Entry 6CL1 (X-ray diffraction, 2.65 A resolution); this record covers chains C and D of the 6 polymer chains in the assembly.

# Chain C
Protein: Caspase-7 subunit p20
From: Homo sapiens
Notes: EC 3.4.22.60
UniProtKB: P55210 (CASP7_HUMAN), isoform P55210-3; residues 1-198 here correspond to UniProt positions 34-231 (UniProt number = residue number + 33)
Amino-acid sequence (198 residues; row label = number of the first residue in the row):
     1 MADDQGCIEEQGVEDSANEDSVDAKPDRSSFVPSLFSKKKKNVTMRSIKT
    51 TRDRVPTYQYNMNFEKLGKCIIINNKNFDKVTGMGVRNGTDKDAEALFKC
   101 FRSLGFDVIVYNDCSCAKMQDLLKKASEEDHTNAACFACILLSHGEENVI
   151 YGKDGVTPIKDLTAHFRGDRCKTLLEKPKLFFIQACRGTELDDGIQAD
Not modelled in the structure: 1-56, 197-198

# Chain D
Protein: Caspase-7 subunit p11
From: Homo sapiens
Notes: EC 3.4.22.60
UniProtKB: P55210 (CASP7_HUMAN), isoform P55210-3; residues 199-303 here correspond to UniProt positions 232-336 (UniProt number = residue number + 33)
Amino-acid sequence (113 residues; row label = number of the first residue in the row):
   199 SGPINDTDANPRYKIPVEADFLFAYSTVPGYYSWRSPGRGSWFVQALCSI
   249 LEEHGKDLEIMQILTRVNDRVARHFESQSDDPHFHEKKQIPCVVSMLTKE
   299 LYFSQLEHHHHHH
Not modelled in the structure: 199-211, 303-311
Sequence notes: expression tag (304-311)

# Interface between chain C and chain D
Residue-residue contacts (96):
  T57(C) - K297(D)
  Y58(C) - K297(D)
  Y58(C) - E298(D)  hydrogen bond (backbone-backbone)
  Q59(C) - K297(D)
  Q59(C) - E298(D)
  Y60(C) - D218(D)  hydrogen bond
  Y60(C) - L295(D)
  Y60(C) - T296(D)  hydrogen bond (side chain-backbone)
  Y60(C) - K297(D)
  Y60(C) - E298(D)  hydrogen bond (backbone-backbone)
  Y60(C) - L299(D)  hydrophobic
  M62(C) - L299(D)  hydrophobic
  M62(C) - Y300(D)
  R87(C) - R233(D)
  N88(C) - R233(D)  hydrogen bond (backbone-side chain)
  N88(C) - P235(D)
  G89(C) - S234(D)
  G89(C) - P235(D)  hydrogen bond (backbone-backbone)
  G89(C) - G238(D)
  K92(C) - G236(D)  hydrogen bond (side chain-backbone)
  D93(C) - G238(D)
  D93(C) - S239(D)  hydrogen bond (side chain-backbone)
  D93(C) - V242(D)
  A96(C) - C246(D)
  L97(C) - V242(D)  hydrophobic
  L97(C) - C246(D)  hydrophobic
  C100(C) - C246(D)
  C100(C) - E250(D)
  F101(C) - L249(D)  hydrophobic
  S103(C) - K254(D)  hydrogen bond (backbone-side chain)
  L104(C) - G253(D)
  F106(C) - F301(D)  hydrophobic
  E147(C) - G228(D)
  T163(C) - F219(D)
  T163(C) - F221(D)
  F166(C) - F219(D)
  R167(C) - V215(D)
  R167(C) - E216(D)
  R167(C) - F219(D)
  G168(C) - V215(D)  hydrogen bond (backbone-backbone)
  D169(C) - V215(D)
  L175(C) - I213(D)  hydrophobic
  E176(C) - I213(D)
  E176(C) - D218(D)
  K177(C) - D218(D)
  P178(C) - D218(D)
  K179(C) - A217(D)
  K179(C) - D218(D)  hydrogen bond (backbone-backbone)
  K179(C) - F219(D)
  K179(C) - L220(D)  hydrogen bond (backbone-backbone)
  L180(C) - L220(D)
  L180(C) - L299(D)  hydrophobic
  F181(C) - F219(D)  hydrophobic
  F181(C) - L220(D)  hydrogen bond (backbone-backbone)
  F181(C) - F221(D)
  F181(C) - A222(D)  hydrogen bond (backbone-backbone)
  F182(C) - A222(D)
  F182(C) - L245(D)  hydrophobic
  I183(C) - A222(D)  hydrogen bond (backbone-backbone)
  I183(C) - Y223(D)
  I183(C) - S224(D)  hydrogen bond (backbone-backbone)
  Q184(C) - S224(D)  hydrogen bond
  Q184(C) - S231(D)  hydrogen bond
  Q184(C) - S239(D)  hydrogen bond
  Q184(C) - F241(D)
  A185(C) - S224(D)  hydrogen bond (backbone-side chain)
  A185(C) - T225(D)
  A185(C) - S231(D)
  C186(C) - Y229(D)
  C186(C) - Y230(D)  hydrophobic
  C186(C) - S231(D)  hydrogen bond (side chain-backbone)
  R187(C) - Y223(D)
  R187(C) - T225(D)  hydrogen bond (side chain-backbone)
  R187(C) - V226(D)
  R187(C) - P227(D)
  R187(C) - G228(D)  hydrogen bond (backbone-backbone)
  R187(C) - Y229(D)  hydrogen bond (backbone-backbone)
  R187(C) - C290(D)
  G188(C) - G228(D)
  G188(C) - Y229(D)  hydrogen bond (backbone-backbone)
  G188(C) - Y230(D)
  T189(C) - G228(D)  hydrogen bond (backbone-backbone)
  T189(C) - Y230(D)
  E190(C) - G228(D)  hydrogen bond (backbone-backbone)
  E190(C) - Y229(D)
  E190(C) - Y230(D)  hydrogen bond (backbone-backbone)
  L191(C) - Y229(D)
  L191(C) - Y230(D)  hydrophobic
  L191(C) - W232(D)  hydrophobic
  L191(C) - H281(D)
  L191(C) - F282(D)  hydrophobic
  D192(C) - Y229(D)
  D192(C) - K285(D)
  D192(C) - K286(D)  hydrogen bond (backbone-backbone)
  D193(C) - E284(D)
  D193(C) - K285(D)  salt bridge
Other interface residues (no listed pair), chain C (47 interface residues in all): L67, L142, H144, I159, G194
Other interface residues (no listed pair), chain D (51 interface residues in all): R237, Q243, L262, I288, S302

# Overview
The interface between chain C and chain D involves 47 residues on one side and 51 on the other; the contacts
include 29 hydrogen bonds and 1 salt bridge. Among the polar pairs are D193(C)-K285(D), Y60(C)-D218(D) and
Y60(C)-T296(D).
Here chain C is Caspase-7 subunit p20 and chain D is Caspase-7 subunit p11, both from Homo sapiens. Entry 6CL1
(Caspase-7 in complex with Ac-DW3-KE) was determined by X-ray diffraction together with 6CKZ, 6CL0 and 6CL2
from the same study.
